9FRI - chains A and E of the 5 polymer chains in the assembly; structure by electron microscopy, 2.14 A resolution.

Chain A (and E):
Molecule: Gamma-aminobutyric acid receptor subunit rho-1
Source organism: Homo sapiens
Notes: chain E of this document is another copy of the same molecule, construct and numbering; everything in this record applies to it too
UniProtKB: P24046 (GBRR1_HUMAN); numbering as in UniProt (aligned over 1-479)
Amino-acid sequence (479 residues; each row starts with the number of its first residue):
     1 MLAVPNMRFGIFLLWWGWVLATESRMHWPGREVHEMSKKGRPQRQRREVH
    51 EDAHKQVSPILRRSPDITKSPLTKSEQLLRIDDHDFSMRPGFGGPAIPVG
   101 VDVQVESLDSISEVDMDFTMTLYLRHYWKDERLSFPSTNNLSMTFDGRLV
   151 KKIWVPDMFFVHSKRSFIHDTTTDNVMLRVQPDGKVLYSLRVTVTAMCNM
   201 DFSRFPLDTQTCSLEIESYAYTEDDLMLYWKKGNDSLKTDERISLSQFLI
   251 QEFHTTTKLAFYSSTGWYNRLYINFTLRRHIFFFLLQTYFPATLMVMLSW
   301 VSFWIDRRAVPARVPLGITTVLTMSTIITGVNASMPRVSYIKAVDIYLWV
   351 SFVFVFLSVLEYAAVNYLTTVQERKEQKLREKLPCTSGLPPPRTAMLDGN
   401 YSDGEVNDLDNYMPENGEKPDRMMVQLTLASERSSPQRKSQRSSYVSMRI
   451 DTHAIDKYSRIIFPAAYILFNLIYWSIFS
Unresolved in the structure: 1-74, 378-450
Disulfides: Cys198-Cys212
Ligand contacts:
  - (S)-amino-3-hydroxybutanoic acid (A1IFH), molecule 1: Tyr123, Arg125, Met177, Ser189
  - (S)-amino-3-hydroxybutanoic acid (A1IFH), molecule 2: Phe159, Glu217, Ser218, Tyr219, Tyr262, Thr265, Tyr268
Swiss-Prot annotation at these positions:
  - binding site (4-aminobutanoate): Arg125, Ser189, Glu217
  - glycosylation (N-linked (GlcNAc...) asparagine): Asn140, Asn234, Asn274
Reported in the primary citation:
  - binding site for (S)-amino-3-hydroxybutanoic acid: Arg125, Ser189, Glu217, Tyr219, Tyr262, Thr265, Tyr268

Chain A / chain E interface:
Residue-residue contacts - 57 pairs, chain A then chain E:
  Ser75(A) - Ser87(E)  hydrogen bond
  Asp102(A) - Ser264(E)
  Gln104(A) - Tyr262(E)
  Glu106(A) - His162(E)  salt bridge
  Tyr123(A) - Tyr262(E)  hydrogen bond
  Arg125(A) - Ser264(E)  hydrogen bond
  Met143(A) - Phe92(E)  hydrophobic
  Arg148(A) - Lys151(E)  hydrogen bond (side chain-backbone)
  His169(A) - Lys164(E)
  Thr171(A) - Met158(E)
  Thr171(A) - Phe159(E)
  Thr171(A) - Ser166(E)
  Thr171(A) - Phe167(E)
  Thr172(A) - Met158(E)  hydrogen bond (backbone-backbone)
  Thr173(A) - Asp157(E)
  Asn175(A) - Phe159(E)
  Asn175(A) - Tyr219(E)
  Val176(A) - Tyr219(E)
  Met177(A) - Tyr219(E)  hydrophobic
  Met177(A) - Tyr268(E)
  Arg179(A) - Ala220(E)  hydrogen bond (side chain-backbone)
  Arg179(A) - Thr222(E)
  Arg179(A) - Thr265(E)  hydrogen bond (side chain-backbone)
  Arg179(A) - Tyr268(E)  hydrogen bond
  Ser189(A) - Tyr219(E)
  Leu190(A) - Tyr219(E)
  Arg191(A) - Phe160(E)
  Arg191(A) - Ser163(E)  hydrogen bond (side chain-backbone)
  Arg191(A) - Tyr219(E)
  Asp240(A) - His162(E)  salt bridge
  Arg242(A) - His162(E)
  Arg242(A) - Asn199(E)  hydrogen bond (backbone-side chain)
  Arg242(A) - Glu215(E)  salt bridge
  Ser244(A) - Asn199(E)  hydrogen bond
  Ser246(A) - Val114(E)  hydrogen bond (side chain-backbone)
  Ser246(A) - Met116(E)
  Ser246(A) - Val338(E)
  Ser246(A) - Ser339(E)  hydrogen bond (backbone-backbone)
  Gln247(A) - Arg337(E)  hydrogen bond (side chain-backbone)
  Gln247(A) - Ser339(E)
  His280(A) - Ser339(E)
  Phe283(A) - Tyr340(E)
  Phe283(A) - Ile341(E)
  Leu286(A) - Trp349(E)
  Gln287(A) - Asn332(E)  hydrogen bond
  Gln287(A) - Asp345(E)
  Gln287(A) - Trp349(E)
  Leu294(A) - Phe352(E)  hydrophobic
  Leu298(A) - Phe356(E)  hydrophobic
  Val301(A) - Ala363(E)  hydrophobic
  Trp304(A) - Tyr367(E)  hydrophobic
  Ala312(A) - Val310(E)  hydrophobic
  Ala312(A) - Val314(E)
  Thr319(A) - Ile318(E)
  Thr320(A) - Ile318(E)
  Leu322(A) - Leu322(E)  hydrophobic
  Thr323(A) - Leu322(E)
Interface residues without a listed pair, chain A (52 interface residues in all): Asp109, Tyr127, Thr144, Phe167, Asp170, Leu245, Phe282, Phe284, Phe290, Pro291, Ile305, Asp306, Pro311, Leu316, Gly330
Interface residues without a listed pair, chain E (56 interface residues in all): Leu124, Val150, Val161, Ile168, Leu190, Val192, Met197, Tyr221, Pro311, Val321, Ser325, Thr329, Val353, Val359, Leu360, Asn366, Thr370

In short:
The interface between chain A and chain E involves 52 residues on one side and 56 on the other; the contacts
include 15 hydrogen bonds and 3 salt bridges. Polar pairs include Glu106(A)-His162(E), Asp240(A)-His162(E) and
Arg242(A)-Glu215(E). From the paper: a binding site for (S)-amino-3-hydroxybutanoic acid at Arg125(A),
Ser189(A) and Glu217(A) among others.
Both chains are Gamma-aminobutyric acid receptor subunit rho-1 (Homo sapiens). Entry 9FRI (CryoEM structure of
human rho1 GABAA receptor in complex with (S)-GABOB in the primed state) was determined by electron microscopy
(same publication as 9FRB, 9FRE, 9FRF, 9FRG and 9FRH).
